PDB entry 3O3E | X-ray diffraction, 1.85 A resolution | chains A and B of the 3 polymer chains in the assembly

# Chain A
Molecule: HLA class I histocompatibility antigen, A-2 alpha chain
Source organism: Homo sapiens
UniProt: P01892 (1A02_HUMAN); residues 1-275 here correspond to UniProt positions 25-299 (UniProt number = residue number + 24)
Chain sequence (275 residues; row label = number of the first residue in the row):
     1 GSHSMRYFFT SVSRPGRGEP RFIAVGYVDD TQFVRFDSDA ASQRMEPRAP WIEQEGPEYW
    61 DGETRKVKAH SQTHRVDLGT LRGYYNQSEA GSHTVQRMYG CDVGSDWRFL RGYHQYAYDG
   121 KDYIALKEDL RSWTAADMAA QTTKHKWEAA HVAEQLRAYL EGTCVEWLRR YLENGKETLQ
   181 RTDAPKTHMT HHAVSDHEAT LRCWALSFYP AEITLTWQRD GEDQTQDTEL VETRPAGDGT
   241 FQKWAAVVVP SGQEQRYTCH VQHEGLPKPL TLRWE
Disulfides: Cys101-Cys164, Cys203-Cys259
What the authors report for this chain:
  - conformationally variable residues (side-chain flip): Lys66

# Chain B
Molecule: Beta-2-microglobulin
Source organism: Homo sapiens
UniProt: P61769 (B2MG_HUMAN); residues 1-99 here correspond to UniProt positions 21-119 (UniProt number = residue number + 20)
Chain sequence (100 residues; numbered 0 to 99; the number before each row is that of its first residue; numbering starts at 0):
     0 MIQRTPKIQV YSRHPAENGK SNFLNCYVSG FHPSDIEVDL LKNGERIEKV EHSDLSFSKD
    60 WSFYLLYYTE FTPTEKDEYA CRVNHVTLSQ PKIVKWDRDM
Differences from the reference sequence: initiating methionine (0)
Disulfides: Cys25-Cys80
Curated features (UniProtKB/Swiss-Prot):
  - modified residue: Gln2 (Pyrrolidone carboxylic acid)
  - glycosylation: Ile1 (N-linked (Glc) (glycation) isoleucine), Lys19 (N-linked (Glc) (glycation) lysine), Lys41 (N-linked (Glc) (glycation) lysine), Lys48 (N-linked (Glc) (glycation) lysine), Lys58 (N-linked (Glc) (glycation) lysine), Lys91 (N-linked (Glc) (glycation) lysine), Lys94 (N-linked (Glc) (glycation) lysine)

# Chain A / chain B interface
Pairs across the interface - 52 pairs, chain A then chain B:
  Phe8(A) - Phe56(B)  hydrophobic
  Phe9(A) - Phe56(B)
  Thr10(A) - Leu54(B)
  Thr10(A) - Phe56(B)
  Thr10(A) - Phe62(B)
  Val12(A) - Ser33(B)
  Ile23(A) - Leu54(B)
  Val25(A) - Asp53(B)
  Val25(A) - Leu54(B)
  Val25(A) - Ser55(B)
  Tyr27(A) - Ser55(B)
  Tyr27(A) - Tyr63(B)  hydrogen bond
  Gln32(A) - Asp53(B)  hydrogen bond
  Arg35(A) - Asp53(B)  salt bridge
  Arg48(A) - Asp53(B)  salt bridge
  His93(A) - Met0(B)
  Gln96(A) - His31(B)  hydrogen bond
  Gln96(A) - Phe56(B)
  Gln96(A) - Trp60(B)  hydrogen bond (side chain-backbone)
  Gln96(A) - Phe62(B)
  Arg97(A) - Phe56(B)
  Gln115(A) - Trp60(B)
  Tyr116(A) - Trp60(B)
  Ala117(A) - Trp60(B)  hydrophobic
  Asp119(A) - Met0(B)
  Asp119(A) - Ile1(B)
  Gly120(A) - Ile1(B)
  Gly120(A) - His31(B)
  Lys121(A) - Ile1(B)
  Asp122(A) - Trp60(B)  hydrogen bond
  Thr190(A) - Met99(B)  hydrogen bond (side chain-backbone)
  His192(A) - Asp98(B)  hydrogen bond (side chain-backbone)
  Arg202(A) - Met99(B)  hydrogen bond (side chain-backbone)
  Trp204(A) - Met99(B)  hydrogen bond (side chain-backbone)
  Val231(A) - Gln8(B)
  Glu232(A) - Gln8(B)  hydrogen bond (backbone-side chain)
  Glu232(A) - Ser28(B)
  Thr233(A) - Tyr26(B)
  Arg234(A) - Gln8(B)  hydrogen bond
  Arg234(A) - Tyr10(B)
  Arg234(A) - Tyr26(B)
  Pro235(A) - Tyr10(B)  hydrogen bond (backbone-side chain)
  Pro235(A) - Tyr26(B)
  Pro235(A) - Leu65(B)  hydrophobic
  Ala236(A) - Arg12(B)  hydrogen bond (backbone-side chain)
  Ala236(A) - Asn24(B)  hydrogen bond (backbone-side chain)
  Gly237(A) - Arg12(B)  hydrogen bond (backbone-side chain)
  Asp238(A) - Arg12(B)
  Gln242(A) - Tyr10(B)
  Gln242(A) - Ser11(B)
  Gln242(A) - Arg12(B)  hydrogen bond (side chain-backbone)
  Trp244(A) - Met99(B)  hydrophobic
Interface residues without a listed pair, chain A (37 interface residues in all): Arg6, Thr94, Met98
Interface residues without a listed pair, chain B (26 interface residues in all): His13, His51, Ser57, Lys58, Asp59

# In short
Chain A and chain B form an interface of 37 and 26 residues respectively; the contacts include 16 hydrogen
bonds and 2 salt bridges. Polar pairs include Arg35(A)-Asp53(B), Arg48(A)-Asp53(B) and Tyr27(A)-Tyr63(B). The
paper reports conformational variability at Lys66(A).
Chain A is HLA class I histocompatibility antigen, A-2 alpha chain and chain B is Beta-2-microglobulin, both
from Homo sapiens; the structure, Human Class I MHC HLA-A2 in complex with the Peptidomimetic ELA-2.1, was
determined by X-ray diffraction (same publication as 3O3A, 3O3B and 3O3D).
